Entry 7JPO (electron microscopy, 3.20 A resolution); this record covers chains B and E of the 5 polymer chains in the assembly.

Chain B:
Protein: Origin recognition complex subunit 2
Source organism: Homo sapiens
Reference sequence: Q13416 (ORC2_HUMAN); residues 1-577 here = UniProt positions 1-577
Amino-acid sequence (577 residues; row label = number of the first residue in the row):
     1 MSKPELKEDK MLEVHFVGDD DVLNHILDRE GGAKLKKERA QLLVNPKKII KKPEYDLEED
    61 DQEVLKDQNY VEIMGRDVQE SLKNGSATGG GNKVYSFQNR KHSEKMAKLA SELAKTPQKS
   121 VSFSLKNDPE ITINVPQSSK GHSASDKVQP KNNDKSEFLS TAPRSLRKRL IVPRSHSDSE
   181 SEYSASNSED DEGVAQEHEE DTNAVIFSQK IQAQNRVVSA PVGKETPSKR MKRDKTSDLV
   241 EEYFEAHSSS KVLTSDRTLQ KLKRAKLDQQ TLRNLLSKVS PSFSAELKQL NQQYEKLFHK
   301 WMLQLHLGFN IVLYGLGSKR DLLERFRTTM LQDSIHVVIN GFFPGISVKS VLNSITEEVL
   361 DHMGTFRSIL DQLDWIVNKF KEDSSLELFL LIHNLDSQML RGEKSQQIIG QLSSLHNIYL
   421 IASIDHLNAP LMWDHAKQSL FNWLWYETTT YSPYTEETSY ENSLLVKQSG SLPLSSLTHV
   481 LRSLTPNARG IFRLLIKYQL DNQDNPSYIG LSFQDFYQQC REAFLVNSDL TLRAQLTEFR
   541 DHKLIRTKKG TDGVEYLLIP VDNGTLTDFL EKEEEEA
Disordered / not traced: 1-238, 249-267, 467-577
Metal / ion sites: K+: Ser413, Leu415, Ile418

Chain E:
Protein: Origin recognition complex subunit 5
Source organism: Homo sapiens
Reference sequence: O43913 (ORC5_HUMAN); residues 1-435 here = UniProt positions 1-435
Amino-acid sequence (435 residues; each row starts with the number of its first residue):
     1 MPHLENVVLC RESQVSILQS LFGERHHFSF PSIFIYGHTA SGKTYVTQTL LKTLELPHVF
    61 VNCVECFTLR LLLEQILNKL NHLSSSEDGC STEITCETFN DFVRLFKQVT TAENLKDQTV
   121 YIVLDKAEYL RDMEANLLPG FLRLQELADR NVTVLFLSEI VWEKFRPNTG CFEPFVLYFP
   181 DYSIGNLQKI LSHDHPPEYS ADFYAAYINI LLGVFYTVCR DLKELRHLAV LNFPKYCEPV
   241 VKGEASERDT RKLWRNIEPH LKKAMQTVYL REISSSQWEK LQKDDTDPGQ LKGLSAHTHV
   301 ELPYYSKFIL IAAYLASYNP ARTDKRFFLK HHGKIKKTNF LKKHEKTSNS LLGPKPFPLD
   361 RLLAILYSIV DSRVAPTANI FSQITSLVTL QLLTLVGHDD QLDGPKYKCT VSLDFIRAIA
   421 RTVNFDIIKY LYDFL
Disordered / not traced: 1-4, 86-91, 331-348, 434-435
Sequence notes: conflict Ser350 (His in O43913)
Metal / ion sites: Mg2+: Thr44 (together with ATP)
Small-molecule neighbours: ATP (adenosine-5'-triphosphate): Val7, Val8, Leu9, Arg11, His38, Thr39, Ala40, Ser41, Gly42, Lys43, Thr44, Tyr45, Lys126, Glu159, Tyr182, Ile190, Leu222, Lys223, Arg226

Chain B / chain E interface:
Pairs across the interface (45; chain B residue first):
  Val240(B) - Ala364(E)
  Val240(B) - Tyr367(E)  hydrophobic
  Val240(B) - Ser368(E)
  Glu241(B) - Leu329(E)
  Tyr243(B) - Asp360(E)
  Tyr243(B) - Arg361(E)  hydrogen bond (side chain-backbone)
  Tyr243(B) - Ala364(E)  hydrophobic
  Phe244(B) - Asp324(E)
  Phe244(B) - Lys325(E)
  Phe244(B) - Phe328(E)  hydrophobic
  Phe244(B) - Leu329(E)  hydrophobic
  Phe244(B) - Ala364(E)  hydrophobic
  Glu245(B) - Lys325(E)
  Glu245(B) - Leu329(E)
  Ser248(B) - Lys325(E)  hydrogen bond
  Asp396(B) - Leu402(E)
  Gln398(B) - Asp400(E)
  Arg401(B) - Asp400(E)  salt bridge
  Arg401(B) - Gln401(E)
  Arg401(B) - Leu402(E)
  Arg401(B) - Asp403(E)
  Gly402(B) - Gln401(E)
  Glu403(B) - Gln401(E)
  His426(B) - Leu402(E)
  Asn428(B) - Leu359(E)
  Asn428(B) - Leu402(E)
  Ala429(B) - Leu402(E)  hydrophobic
  Pro430(B) - Ala378(E)  hydrophobic
  Pro430(B) - Phe381(E)  hydrophobic
  Pro430(B) - Ser382(E)
  Leu431(B) - Leu359(E)  hydrophobic
  Leu431(B) - Phe381(E)  hydrophobic
  Leu431(B) - Thr385(E)  hydrogen bond (backbone-side chain)
  Leu431(B) - Leu402(E)
  Leu431(B) - Tyr407(E)
  Met432(B) - Leu402(E)  hydrophobic
  Trp433(B) - Ser382(E)  hydrogen bond (backbone-side chain)
  Trp433(B) - Thr385(E)
  Asp434(B) - Ser382(E)
  Asp434(B) - Thr385(E)
  Asp434(B) - Ser386(E)
  Asp434(B) - Thr389(E)
  His435(B) - Ser382(E)
  His435(B) - Ser386(E)
  Gln438(B) - Ser382(E)  hydrogen bond
Also at the interface, not in a pair above, chain B (22 interface residues in all): Trp445
Also at the interface, not in a pair above, chain E (23 interface residues in all): Asn379, Gln383

In short:
The interface between chain B and chain E involves 22 residues on one side and 23 on the other, with 5
hydrogen bonds and 1 salt bridge. Polar contacts include Arg401(B)-Asp400(E), Tyr243(B)-Arg361(E) and
Ser248(B)-Lys325(E). Ligands of chain E: ATP.
Chain B is Origin recognition complex subunit 2 and chain E is Origin recognition complex subunit 5, both from
Homo sapiens; the structure, ORC-O1AAA: Human Origin Recognition Complex (ORC) with dynamic/unresolved ORC2
WH, was determined by electron microscopy, deposited together with 7JPP, 7JPR, 7JPS and 7JPQ.
